Entry 3SCK (X-ray diffraction, 3.00 A resolution); this record covers chains A and E.

Chain A:
Molecule: Angiotensin-converting enzyme 2 chimera
Source organism: Paguma larvata
Notes: EC 3.4.17.23
UniProt: chimeric construct of Q56NL1, Q9BYF1: residues 19-82 from Q56NL1 (ACE2_PAGLA) positions 19-82 (same numbers); residues 83-615 from Q9BYF1 positions 83-615 (same numbers)
Amino-acid sequence (603 residues; each row starts with the number of its first residue):
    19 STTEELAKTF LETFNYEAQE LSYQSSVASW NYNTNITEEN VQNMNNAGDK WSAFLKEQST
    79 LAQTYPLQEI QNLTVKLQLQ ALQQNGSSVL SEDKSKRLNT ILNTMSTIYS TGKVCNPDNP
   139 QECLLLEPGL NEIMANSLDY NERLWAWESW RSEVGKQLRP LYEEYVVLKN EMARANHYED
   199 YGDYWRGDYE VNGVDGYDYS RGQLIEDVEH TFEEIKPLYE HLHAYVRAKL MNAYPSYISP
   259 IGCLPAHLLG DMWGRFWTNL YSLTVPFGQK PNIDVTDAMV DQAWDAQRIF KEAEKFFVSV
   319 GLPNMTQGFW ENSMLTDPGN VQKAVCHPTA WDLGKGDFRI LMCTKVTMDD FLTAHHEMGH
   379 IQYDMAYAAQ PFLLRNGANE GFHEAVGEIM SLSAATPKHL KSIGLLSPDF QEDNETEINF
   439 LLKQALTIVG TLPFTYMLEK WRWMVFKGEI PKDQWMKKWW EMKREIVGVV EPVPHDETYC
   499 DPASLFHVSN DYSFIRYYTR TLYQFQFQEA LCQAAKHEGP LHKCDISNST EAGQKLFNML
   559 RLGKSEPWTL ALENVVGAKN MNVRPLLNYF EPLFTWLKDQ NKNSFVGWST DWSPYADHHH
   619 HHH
Unresolved in the structure: 616-621
Construct notes: expression tag (616-621)
Swiss-Prot annotation at these positions:
  - region: E30 to Y41 (Interaction with SARS S protein), T82 (Interaction with SARS S protein), K353 to R357 (Interaction with SARS-CoV spike glycoprotein)
  - glycosylation (N-linked (GlcNAc...) asparagine): N53, N90, N103, N322, N432, N546
  - active site: E375 (Proton acceptor), H505 (Proton donor)
  - binding site (chloride): R169, W477, K481
  - binding site (substrate): R273, H345, P346, Y515
  - binding site (Zn(2+)): H374, H378, E402
Disulfides: C133-C141, C344-C361, C530-C542
Ion coordination: Zn2+: H374, H378, E402
From the paper describing this entry:
  - contacts within the chain: E38-K353 (salt bridge)

Chain E:
Molecule: Spike glycoprotein
Source organism: SARS coronavirus
Notes: fragment: receptor binding domain
UniProt: P59594 (SPIKE_CVHSA); residues 324-502 here = UniProt positions 324-502
Amino-acid sequence (185 residues; row label = number of the first residue in the row):
   324 PFGEVFNATK FPSVYAWERK KISNCVADYS VLYNSTFFST FKCYGVSATK LNDLCFSNVY
   384 ADSFVVKGDD VRQIAPGQTG VIADYNYKLP DDFMGCVLAW NTRNIDATST GNYNYKYRYL
   444 RHGKLRPFER DISNVPFSPD GKPCTPPAPN CYWPLRGYGF YTTTGIGYQP YRVVVLSFEH
   504 HHHHH
Unresolved in the structure: 376-381, 503-508
Construct notes: conflict R479 (Asn in P59594); expression tag (503-508)
Swiss-Prot annotation at these positions:
  - glycosylation (N-linked (GlcNAc...) asparagine): N330, N357
Disulfides: C366-C419, C467-C474
From the paper describing this entry:
  - specificity-determining residues: Y442, P472, R479, G480
  - mutagenesis - Y442F: increased binding to hACE2
  - mutagenesis - T487S: decreased binding to hACE2
  - mutagenesis - Y442F, T487S: decreased binding to cACE2

How chain A and chain E interact:
Residue-residue contacts (35; chain A residue first):
  S19(A) - P462(E)
  S19(A) - D463(E)
  L24(A) - P462(E)  hydrophobic
  L24(A) - N473(E)
  T27(A) - L443(E)
  T27(A) - Y475(E)
  F28(A) - Y475(E)
  T31(A) - Y442(E)  hydrogen bond
  T31(A) - Y475(E)
  Y34(A) - V404(E)
  Y34(A) - Y440(E)
  Y34(A) - R479(E)  hydrogen bond (backbone-side chain)
  E35(A) - R479(E)  salt bridge
  E38(A) - Y436(E)  hydrogen bond
  E38(A) - R479(E)
  E38(A) - Y481(E)
  Y41(A) - Y484(E)  hydrophobic
  Y41(A) - T486(E)  hydrogen bond
  Y41(A) - T487(E)
  Q42(A) - Y484(E)  hydrogen bond
  Y83(A) - N473(E)  hydrogen bond
  Y83(A) - Y475(E)
  Q325(A) - R426(E)
  Q325(A) - I489(E)
  E329(A) - R426(E)  salt bridge
  N330(A) - T486(E)
  K353(A) - Y481(E)  hydrogen bond (side chain-backbone)
  K353(A) - G482(E)  hydrogen bond (side chain-backbone)
  K353(A) - T487(E)
  K353(A) - G488(E)  hydrogen bond (backbone-backbone)
  K353(A) - Y491(E)
  G354(A) - G488(E)  hydrogen bond (backbone-backbone)
  G354(A) - Y491(E)
  D355(A) - T486(E)
  R357(A) - T486(E)
Also at the interface, not in a pair above, chain A (21 interface residues in all): E30, Q37, T82
Also at the interface, not in a pair above, chain E (21 interface residues in all): T433, F460
From the paper, about this interface:
  - specific contacts: Y436(E)-E38(A) (hydrogen bond), Y442(E)-T31(A) (hydrogen bond), R479(E)-E35(A) (salt bridge), T487(E)-K353(A)
  - hot spots on chain A (mutagenesis) - K353A: decreased binding to RBD

Overview:
Chain A and chain E each contribute 21 residues to their interface, with 10 hydrogen bonds and 2 salt bridges.
Polar pairs include E35(A)-R479(E), E329(A)-R426(E) and T31(A)-Y442(E). The authors report hydrogen bonds
between Y436(E) and E38(A) and Y442(E) and T31(A); a salt bridge between R479(E) and E35(A); a contact between
T487(E) and K353(A). The paper reports that Y442F and T487S of chain E reduce binding to cACE2; specificity
determinants Y442(E), P472(E) and R479(E) among others.
Here chain A is Angiotensin-converting enzyme 2 chimera (Paguma larvata) and chain E is Spike glycoprotein
(SARS coronavirus). Entry 3SCK (Crystal structure of spike protein receptor-binding domain from a predicted
SARS coronavirus civet strain complexed with ...) was determined by X-ray diffraction, deposited together with
3SCI, 3SCJ and 3SCL.
